Entry 9LMX (X-ray diffraction, 1.40 A resolution); this record covers chain A.

== Chain A ==
Molecule: Poly(ethylene terephthalate) hydrolase
Organism: Piscinibacter sakaiensis
Notes: EC 3.1.1.101
UniProtKB: A0A0K8P6T7 (PETH_PISS1); residue numbers follow UniProt; this construct covers 30-290
Sequence (263 residues; numbered 28 to 290; the number before each row is that of its first residue):
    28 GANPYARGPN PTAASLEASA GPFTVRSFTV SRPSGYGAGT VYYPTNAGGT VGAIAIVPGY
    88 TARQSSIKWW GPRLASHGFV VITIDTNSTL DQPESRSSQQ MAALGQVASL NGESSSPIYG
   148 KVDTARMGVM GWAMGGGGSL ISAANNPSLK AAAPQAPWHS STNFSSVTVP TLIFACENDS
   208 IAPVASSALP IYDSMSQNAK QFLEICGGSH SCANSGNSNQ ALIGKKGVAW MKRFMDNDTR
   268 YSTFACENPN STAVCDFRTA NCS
Differences from the reference sequence: expression tag (28-29); conflict Glu121 (Ser in A0A0K8P6T7), Ala160 (Ser in A0A0K8P6T7), His186 (Asp in A0A0K8P6T7), Ala212 (Asn in A0A0K8P6T7), Gln224 (Arg in A0A0K8P6T7), Cys233 (Asn in A0A0K8P6T7), Ala280 (Arg in A0A0K8P6T7), Cys282 (Ser in A0A0K8P6T7); engineered mutation Gly132 (Arg in A0A0K8P6T7), Glu140 (Thr in A0A0K8P6T7)
Disulfides: Cys203-Cys239, Cys233-Cys282, Cys273-Cys289
Residues lining bound ligands: 4-(2-hydroxyethyloxycarbonyl)benzoic acid (C9C): Gly86, Tyr87, Ala160, Met161, Trp185, Ile208, Ala209, Pro210, His237

== Summary ==
Bound to chain A: 4-(2-hydroxyethyloxycarbonyl)benzoic acid.
Chain A is Poly(ethylene terephthalate) hydrolase (Piscinibacter sakaiensis); the structure, Inactive mutant
of FAST-ACC-T140E/R132G in complex with mono(2-hydroxyethyl) terephthalic acid, was determined by X-ray
diffraction (same publication as 9LMS, 9LMT, 9LMU, 9LMV and 9LMW).
